PDB entry 9H9L | electron microscopy, 3.20 A resolution | chains A and U of the 13 polymer chains in the assembly

== Chain A ==
Molecule: 16S RNA
Organism: Escherichia coli
Sequence (1541 nucleotides; row label = number of the first residue in the row; note: 1 number in that range is skipped by the numbering (no residue carries it; nothing is unmodelled there)):
     1 AAAUUGAAGAGUUUGAUCAUGGCUCAGAUUGAACGCUGGCGGCAGGCCUA
    51 ACACAUGCAAGUCGAACGGUAACAGGAAGAAGCUUGCUUCUUUGCUGACG
   101 AGUGGCGGACGGGUGAGUAAUGUCUGGGAAACUGCCUGAUGGAGGGGGAU
   151 AACUACUGGAAACGGUAGCUAAUACCGCAUAACGUCGCAAGACCAAAGAG
   201 GGGGACCUUCGGGCCUCUUGCCAUCGGAUGUGCCCAGAUGGGAUUAGCUA
   251 GUAGGUGGGGUAACGGCUCACCUAGGCGACGAUCCCUAGCUGGUCUGAGA
   301 GGAUGACCAGCCACACUGGAACUGAGACACGGUCCAGACUCCUACGGGAG
   351 GCAGCAGUGGGGAAUAUUGCACAAUGGGCGCAAGCCUGAUGCAGCCAUGC
   401 CGCGUGUAUGAAGAAGGCCUUCGGGUUGUAAAGUACUUUCAGCGGGGAGG
   451 AAGGGAGUAAAGUUAAUACCUUUGCUCAUUGACGUUACCCGCAGAAGAAG
   501 CACCGGCUAACUCCGUGCCAGCAGCCXCGGUAAUACGGAGGGUGCAAGCG
   551 UUAAUCGGAAUUACUGGGCGUAAAGCGCACGCAGGCGGUUUGUUAAGUCA
   601 GAUGUGAAAUCCCCGGGCUCAACCUGGGAACUGCAUCUGAUACUGGCAAG
   651 CUUGAGUCUCGUAGAGGGGGGUAGAAUUCCAGGUGUAGCGGUGAAAUGCG
   701 UAGAGAUCUGGAGGAAUACCGGUGGCGAAGGCGGCCCCCUGGACGAAGAC
   751 UGACGCUCAGGUGCGAAAGCGUGGGGAGCAAACAGGAUUAGAUACCCUGG
   801 UAGUCCACGCCGUAAACGAUGUCGACUUGGAGGUUGUGCCCUUGAGGCGU
   851 GGCUUCCGGAGCUAACGCGUUAAGUCGACCGCCUGGGGAGUACGGCCGCA
   901 AGGUUAAAACUCAAAUGAAUUGACGGGGGC
   932 CCGCACAAGCGGUGGAGCAUGUGGUUUAAUUCGAUGXAACGCGAAGAACC
   982 UUACCUGGUCUUGACAUCCACGGAAGUUUUCAGAGAUGAGAAUGUGCCUU
  1032 CGGGAACCGUGAGACAGGUGCUGCAUGGCUGUCGUCAGCUCGUGUUGUGA
  1082 AAUGUUGGGUUAAGUCCCGCAACGAGCGCAACCCUUAUCCUUUGUUGCCA
  1132 GCGGUCCGGCCGGGAACUCAAAGGAGACUGCCAGUGAUAAACUGGAGGAA
  1182 GGUGGGGAUGACGUCAAGUCAUCAUGGCCCUUACGACCAGGGCUACACAC
  1232 GUGCUACAAUGGCGCAUACAAAGAGAAGCGACCUCGCGAGAGCAAGCGGA
  1282 CCUCAUAAAGUGCGUCGUAGUCCGGAUUGGAGUCUGCAACUCGACUCCAU
  1332 GAAGUCGGAAUCGCUAGUAAUCGUGGAUCAGAAUGCCACGGUGAAUACGU
  1382 UCCCGGCCUUGUACACACCGCCCGUXACACCAUGGGAGUGGGUUGCAAAA
  1432 GAAGUAGGUAGCUUAACCUUCGGGAGGGCGCUUACCACUUUGUGAUUCAU
  1482 GACUGGGGUGAAGUCGUAACAAGGUAACCGUAGGGGAACCUGCGGUUGGA
  1532 UCACCUCCUUA
Not modelled in the structure: 932-1386, 1535-1542
Modified positions: PSU (pseudouridine-5'-monophosphate) at position 516, G7M (N7-methyl-guanosine-5'-monophosphate) at position 527, 2MG (2N-methylguanosine-5'-monophosphate) at position 967, 5MC (5-methylcytidine-5'-monophosphate) at position 968, 2MG (2N-methylguanosine-5'-monophosphate) at position 1208, 4OC (4n,o2'-methylcytidine-5'-monophosphate) at position 1402, 5MC (5-methylcytidine-5'-monophosphate) at position 1407, UR3 (3-methyluridine-5'-monophoshate) at position 1498, 2MG (2N-methylguanosine-5'-monophosphate) at position 1516, MA6 (6N-dimethyladenosine-5'-monophoshate) at position 1518, MA6 (6N-dimethyladenosine-5'-monophoshate) at position 1519
Ion coordination: Mg2+ site 1 near G21 (its only coordinating residue here); Mg2+ site 2 near A53 (its only coordinating residue here); Mg2+ site 3 near G57 (its only coordinating residue here); Mg2+ site 4: A59, U387; Mg2+ site 5: A109, G331; Mg2+ site 6: A116, G117, G289; Mg2+ site 7: G145, A197; Mg2+ site 8 near A174 (its only coordinating residue here); Mg2+ site 9: U180, A195; Mg2+ site 10 near G266 (its only coordinating residue here); Mg2+ site 11: G299, G558; Mg2+ site 12 near A306 (its only coordinating residue here); 3 more K+ sites not listed; 23 more Mg2+ sites not listed
Small-molecule neighbours: A1IC4 ((2S,3S)-2-[[(2S)-2-[[(2S,4S)-5-aminocarbonyloxy-4-oxidanyl-2-[[(2S,3R)-3-oxidanylpiperidin-2-yl]carbonylamino]pentanoyl]amino]-3-(1H-imidazol-4-yl)propanoyl]amino]-3-(2-chloranyl-1H-imidazol-4-yl)-3-oxidanyl-propanoic acid): U692, G693, U788, U789, G791, A792, A794, C795, C796, U1506

== Chain U ==
Protein: Small ribosomal subunit protein bS21
Organism: Escherichia coli
UniProtKB: P68679 (RS21_ECOLI); residues 1-71 here = UniProt positions 1-71
Chain sequence (71 residues; numbered 1 to 71; the number before each row is that of its first residue):
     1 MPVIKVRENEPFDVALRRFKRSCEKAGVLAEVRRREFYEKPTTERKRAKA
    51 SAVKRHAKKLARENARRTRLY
Not modelled in the structure: 1-9, 62-71

== Interface between chain A and chain U ==
Pairs across the interface (11; chain A residue first):
  A718(A) with Glu-31(U), hydrogen bond to the sugar; Arg-35(U), hydrogen bond to the sugar
  U723(A) with Ala-52(U), phosphate contact; Arg-55(U), salt bridge to the phosphate
  G1526(A) with Lys-40(U), phosphate contact; Pro-41(U), phosphate contact; Thr-42(U), phosphate contact; Arg-45(U), salt bridge to the phosphate
  U1527(A) with Thr-42(U), phosphate contact
  U1528(A) with Lys-46(U), sugar contact
  G1530(A) with Lys-46(U), hydrogen bond to the base
Interface residues without a listed pair, chain A (8 interface residues in all): C856, G1525
Interface residues without a listed pair, chain U (13 interface residues in all): Arg-34, Tyr-38, Lys-49, His-56

== Overview ==
The interface between chain A and chain U involves 8 residues on one side and 13 on the other; the contacts
include 3 hydrogen bonds and 2 salt bridges. Polar pairs include G1530(A)/Lys-46(U), A718(A)/Glu-31(U) and
A718(A)/Arg-35(U). Chain A binds compound A1IC4.
Chain A is 16S RNA and chain U is Small ribosomal subunit protein bS21, both from Escherichia coli; the
structure, Complex 3 (BODY) 30S-tRNA-GE81112, was determined by electron microscopy, deposited together with
9H8G, 9H9H, 9H9I, 9H9J, 9H9K, 9H9M and 9H9N.
